Entry 2FFX (X-ray diffraction, 1.90 A resolution); this record covers chain J.

Chain J:
Protein: ferritin light chain
From: Homo sapiens
Reference sequence: P02792 (FRIL_HUMAN); residues 5-177 here correspond to UniProt positions 1-173 (UniProt number = residue number - 4)
Chain sequence (173 residues; each row starts with the number of its first residue):
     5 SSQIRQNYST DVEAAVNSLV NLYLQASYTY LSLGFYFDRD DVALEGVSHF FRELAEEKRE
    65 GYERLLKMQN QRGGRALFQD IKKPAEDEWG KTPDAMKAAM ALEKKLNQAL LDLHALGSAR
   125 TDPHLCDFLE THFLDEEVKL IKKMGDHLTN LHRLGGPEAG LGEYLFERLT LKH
Metal / ion sites: Cd2+ site 1 near Asp-15 (its only coordinating residue here); Cd2+ site 2 near Glu-49 (its only coordinating residue here); Cd2+ site 3: Glu-57, Glu-60; Cd2+ site 4: Glu-61, Glu-64; Cd2+ site 5 near Glu-61 (its only coordinating residue here); Cd2+ site 6 near Asp-84 (its only coordinating residue here); Cd2+ site 7 near Glu-90 (its only coordinating residue here); Cd2+ site 8 near Glu-92 (its only coordinating residue here); Cd2+ site 9: His-118, Cys-130; Cd2+ site 10: Cys-130, Glu-134; Cd2+ site 11 near His-136 (its only coordinating residue here)

In short:
Glu-57 and Glu-60 form the Cd2+ site 3. Glu-61 and Glu-64 coordinate Cd2+ site 4.
Chain J is ferritin light chain (Homo sapiens); the structure, Structure of Human Ferritin L. Chain, was
determined by X-ray diffraction, deposited together with 2FG4 and 2FG8.
